Entry 8F2N (electron microscopy, 3.00 A resolution); this record covers chains O and P of the 47 polymer chains in the assembly.

[Chain O (and P)]
Molecule: Major capsid protein
Organism: Bacillus phage phi29
Notes: chain P of this document is another copy of the same molecule, construct and numbering; everything in this record applies to it too
UniProtKB: P13849 (CAPSD_BPPH2); numbering as in UniProt (aligned over 1-448)
Chain sequence (448 residues; numbered 1 to 448; the number before each row is that of its first residue):
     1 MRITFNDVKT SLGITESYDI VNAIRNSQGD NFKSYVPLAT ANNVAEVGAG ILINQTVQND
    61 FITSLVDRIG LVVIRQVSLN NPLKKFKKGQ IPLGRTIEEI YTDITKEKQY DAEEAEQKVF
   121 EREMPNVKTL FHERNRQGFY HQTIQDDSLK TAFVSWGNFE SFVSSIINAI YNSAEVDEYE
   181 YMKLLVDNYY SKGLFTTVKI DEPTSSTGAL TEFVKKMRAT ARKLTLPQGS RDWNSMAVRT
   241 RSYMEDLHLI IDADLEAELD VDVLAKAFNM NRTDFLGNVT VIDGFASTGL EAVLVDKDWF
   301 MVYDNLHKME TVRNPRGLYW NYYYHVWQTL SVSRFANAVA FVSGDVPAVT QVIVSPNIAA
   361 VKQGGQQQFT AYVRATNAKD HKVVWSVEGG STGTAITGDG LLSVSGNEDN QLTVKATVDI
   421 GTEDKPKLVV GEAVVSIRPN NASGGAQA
Not modelled in the structure: 440-448

[Interface between chain O and chain P]
Residue-residue contacts - 180 pairs, chain O then chain P:
  Met1(O) - Pro439(P)
  Thr4(O) - Asp409(P)  hydrogen bond
  Thr4(O) - Asn410(P)  hydrogen bond (backbone-side chain)
  Thr4(O) - Ser436(P)
  Phe5(O) - Ile358(P)  hydrophobic
  Phe5(O) - Asn410(P)
  Phe5(O) - Val434(P)  hydrophobic
  Phe5(O) - Ser436(P)
  Asn6(O) - Asn410(P)
  Asp7(O) - Leu412(P)
  Val8(O) - Val434(P)  hydrophobic
  Leu12(O) - Val430(P)
  Leu12(O) - Gly431(P)
  Leu12(O) - Glu432(P)
  Gly13(O) - Gln351(P)
  Gly13(O) - Val352(P)
  Ile14(O) - Lys192(P)
  Ile14(O) - Leu194(P)  hydrophobic
  Ile14(O) - Arg334(P)
  Thr15(O) - Lys192(P)
  Thr15(O) - Thr350(P)  hydrogen bond (side chain-backbone)
  Thr15(O) - Val429(P)
  Glu16(O) - Ser191(P)
  Glu16(O) - Lys192(P)
  Ser17(O) - Ser191(P)  hydrogen bond (backbone-backbone)
  Tyr18(O) - Asp187(P)
  Tyr18(O) - Tyr190(P)
  Tyr18(O) - Ser191(P)
  Tyr18(O) - Ser287(P)  hydrogen bond
  Ile20(O) - Asp187(P)
  Ile20(O) - Asn188(P)
  Ile20(O) - Ser191(P)
  Ile24(O) - Leu184(P)  hydrophobic
  Asn31(O) - Ala286(P)
  Phe32(O) - Ala286(P)
  Ser34(O) - Glu180(P)  hydrogen bond
  Ser34(O) - Lys183(P)
  Tyr35(O) - Glu180(P)
  Tyr35(O) - Lys183(P)  hydrogen bond
  Tyr35(O) - Leu184(P)  hydrophobic
  Tyr35(O) - Asp187(P)  hydrogen bond
  Tyr35(O) - Ala286(P)  hydrophobic
  Leu38(O) - Asp177(P)
  Leu38(O) - Glu180(P)
  Leu38(O) - Tyr181(P)  hydrophobic
  Ala39(O) - Tyr181(P)  hydrogen bond (backbone-side chain)
  Thr40(O) - Asn135(P)
  Thr40(O) - Arg136(P)
  Thr40(O) - Gln137(P)
  Thr40(O) - Tyr181(P)  hydrogen bond (backbone-side chain)
  Asn43(O) - Asn135(P)
  Val44(O) - Asn135(P)
  Val44(O) - Tyr181(P)  hydrophobic
  Val44(O) - Leu330(P)  hydrophobic
  Ala45(O) - Asn188(P)  hydrogen bond (backbone-side chain)
  Ala45(O) - Lys192(P)
  Val47(O) - Asn135(P)
  Val47(O) - Ser331(P)  hydrogen bond (backbone-side chain)
  Gly48(O) - Leu185(P)
  Gly48(O) - Leu330(P)
  Gly48(O) - Ser331(P)
  Gly48(O) - Val332(P)  hydrogen bond (backbone-backbone)
  Ala49(O) - Tyr189(P)  hydrophobic
  Ala49(O) - Lys192(P)
  Ala49(O) - Val332(P)
  Ala49(O) - Arg334(P)  hydrogen bond (backbone-side chain)
  Gly50(O) - His132(P)
  Gly50(O) - Val332(P)
  Gly50(O) - Arg334(P)  hydrogen bond (backbone-side chain)
  Ile51(O) - Leu130(P)
  Ile51(O) - Phe131(P)  hydrogen bond (backbone-backbone)
  Ile51(O) - Glu133(P)
  Leu52(O) - Leu130(P)  hydrophobic
  Leu52(O) - Asn357(P)
  Ile53(O) - Ile358(P)  hydrophobic
  Asn54(O) - Phe131(P)
  Asn54(O) - Glu133(P)
  Val57(O) - Glu133(P)
  Asn59(O) - Arg95(P)
  Leu65(O) - Arg95(P)
  Asp67(O) - Thr96(P)
  Asp67(O) - Glu133(P)
  Arg68(O) - Thr96(P)  hydrogen bond (backbone-side chain)
  Ile69(O) - Thr96(P)
  Ile69(O) - Glu98(P)
  Gly70(O) - Leu93(P)
  Gly70(O) - Thr96(P)  hydrogen bond (backbone-backbone)
  Leu71(O) - Ile91(P)  hydrophobic
  Leu71(O) - Thr96(P)
  Leu71(O) - Ile97(P)
  Leu71(O) - Glu98(P)  hydrogen bond (backbone-backbone)
  Val72(O) - Glu98(P)
  Val73(O) - Glu98(P)  hydrogen bond (backbone-backbone)
  Val73(O) - Glu99(P)
  Val73(O) - Ile100(P)  hydrogen bond (backbone-backbone)
  Ile74(O) - Ile100(P)  hydrophobic
  Arg75(O) - Glu99(P)  salt bridge
  Arg75(O) - Ile100(P)  hydrogen bond (backbone-backbone)
  Arg75(O) - Tyr101(P)
  Arg75(O) - Met301(P)  hydrogen bond
  Val77(O) - Tyr101(P)
  Val77(O) - Arg241(P)
  Ser78(O) - Arg241(P)
  Ser78(O) - Tyr243(P)
  Leu79(O) - Pro227(P)
  Leu79(O) - Gln228(P)
  Leu79(O) - Arg239(P)
  Leu79(O) - Arg241(P)
  Asn80(O) - Pro227(P)  hydrogen bond (backbone-backbone)
  Asn80(O) - Gln228(P)  hydrogen bond (backbone-backbone)
  Asn80(O) - Arg241(P)  hydrogen bond
  Pro82(O) - Gln228(P)
  Arg136(O) - Glu107(P)  salt bridge
  Gln137(O) - Gln109(P)
  Gln137(O) - Tyr110(P)  hydrogen bond (backbone-backbone)
  Gly138(O) - Glu107(P)
  Gly138(O) - Lys108(P)
  Phe139(O) - Glu107(P)
  Phe139(O) - Lys108(P)  hydrogen bond (backbone-backbone)
  Phe139(O) - Gln109(P)
  Tyr140(O) - Lys106(P)
  Tyr140(O) - Glu107(P)
  His141(O) - Lys108(P)  hydrogen bond
  His141(O) - Glu121(P)  hydrogen bond (side chain-backbone)
  His141(O) - Arg122(P)
  His141(O) - Glu123(P)
  Gln142(O) - Thr105(P)  hydrogen bond
  Gln142(O) - Glu123(P)
  Gln142(O) - Pro125(P)
  Thr143(O) - Glu121(P)
  Thr143(O) - Arg122(P)
  Thr143(O) - Glu123(P)  hydrogen bond (side chain-backbone)
  Thr143(O) - Met124(P)  hydrogen bond
  Thr143(O) - Pro125(P)
  Gln145(O) - Arg122(P)
  Gln145(O) - Met124(P)
  Phe162(O) - Ile100(P)  hydrophobic
  Phe162(O) - Val127(P)  hydrophobic
  Ser165(O) - Thr102(P)  hydrogen bond (backbone-side chain)
  Ala169(O) - Thr102(P)
  Ala169(O) - Asp103(P)
  Asn172(O) - Ile104(P)
  Ser173(O) - Ile104(P)
  Ser173(O) - Thr105(P)  hydrogen bond (side chain-backbone)
  Val176(O) - Arg239(P)
  Asp177(O) - Glu107(P)
  Tyr179(O) - Gln228(P)
  Tyr181(O) - Glu107(P)  hydrogen bond
  Ala253(O) - Arg222(P)
  Asp254(O) - Ala219(P)
  Asp254(O) - Lys223(P)  salt bridge
  Glu256(O) - Arg222(P)  salt bridge
  Ala257(O) - Ala219(P)  hydrophobic
  Asp260(O) - Arg218(P)  salt bridge
  Asp260(O) - Arg272(P)
  Val261(O) - Thr211(P)
  Val261(O) - Lys215(P)
  Val261(O) - Arg218(P)
  Val261(O) - Arg272(P)
  Asp262(O) - Lys215(P)  salt bridge
  Leu264(O) - Asn269(P)
  Leu264(O) - Arg272(P)
  Ala265(O) - Ala267(P)
  Ala265(O) - Phe268(P)
  Ala267(O) - Asn269(P)
  Phe268(O) - Phe268(P)  hydrophobic
  Met270(O) - Asn269(P)
  Met270(O) - Arg272(P)
  Asp283(O) - Gln228(P)
  Val312(O) - Phe120(P)  hydrophobic
  Arg313(O) - Phe120(P)
  Asn314(O) - Phe120(P)
  Tyr319(O) - Phe120(P)  hydrogen bond (side chain-backbone)
  Tyr319(O) - Arg122(P)
  Asn321(O) - Val119(P)
  Asn321(O) - Phe120(P)
  Asn321(O) - Glu121(P)
  Tyr323(O) - Lys118(P)
  Tyr323(O) - Val119(P)  hydrogen bond (side chain-backbone)
  Trp327(O) - Tyr110(P)  hydrophobic
Also at the interface, not in a pair above, chain O (98 interface residues in all): Ile3, Lys9, Pro37, Ala41, Glu46, Phe153, Ile166, Glu258, Val281, His325
Also at the interface, not in a pair above, chain P (96 interface residues in all): Gly94, Gly193, Leu226, Gly229, Met236, Thr240, Thr273, Phe285, Asp298, Tyr303, Ser333, Phe335

[In short]
Chain O and chain P form an interface of 98 and 96 residues respectively, with 38 hydrogen bonds and 6 salt
bridges. Among the polar pairs are Arg75(O)-Glu99(P), Arg136(O)-Glu107(P) and Asp254(O)-Lys223(P).
Both chains are Major capsid protein (Bacillus phage phi29). Entry 8F2N (Phi-29 partially-expanded fiberless
prohead) was determined by electron microscopy (same publication as 8F2M and 8F2O).
